6JQ3 - chains A and P of the 3 polymer chains in the assembly; structure by X-ray diffraction, 2.50 A resolution.

== Chain A ==
Name: H-2 class I histocompatibility antigen, K-B alpha chain
Organism: Mus musculus
UniProt: P01901 (HA1B_MOUSE); residues 1-274 here correspond to UniProt positions 22-295 (UniProt number = residue number + 21)
Sequence (274 residues; numbered 1 to 274; the number before each row is that of its first residue):
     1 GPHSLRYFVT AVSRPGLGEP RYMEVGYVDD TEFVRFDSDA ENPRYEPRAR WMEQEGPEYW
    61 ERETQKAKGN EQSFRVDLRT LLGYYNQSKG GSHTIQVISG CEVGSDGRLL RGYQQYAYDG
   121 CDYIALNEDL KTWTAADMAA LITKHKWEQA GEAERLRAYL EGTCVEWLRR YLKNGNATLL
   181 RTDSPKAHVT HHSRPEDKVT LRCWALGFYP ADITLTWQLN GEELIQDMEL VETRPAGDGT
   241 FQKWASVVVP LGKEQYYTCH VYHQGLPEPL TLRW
Cystine bridges: Cys203-Cys259
Curated features (UniProtKB/Swiss-Prot):
  - glycosylation (N-linked (GlcNAc...) asparagine): Asn86, Asn176

== Chain P ==
Name: DPAGT1 mutant antigen SIIVFNLL
Sequence (8 residues; each row starts with the number of its first residue):
     1 SIIVFNLL

== How chain A and chain P interact ==
Pairs across the interface - 43 pairs, chain A then chain P:
  Tyr7(A) - Ser1(P)  hydrogen bond (side chain-backbone)
  Tyr7(A) - Ile2(P)  hydrophobic
  Val9(A) - Ile2(P)  hydrophobic
  Val9(A) - Phe5(P)  hydrophobic
  Glu24(A) - Ile2(P)
  Tyr45(A) - Ile2(P)
  Glu63(A) - Ser1(P)  hydrogen bond
  Glu63(A) - Ile2(P)
  Lys66(A) - Ser1(P)  hydrogen bond
  Lys66(A) - Ile2(P)  hydrogen bond (side chain-backbone)
  Lys66(A) - Val4(P)
  Asn70(A) - Ile2(P)
  Asn70(A) - Ile3(P)  hydrogen bond (side chain-backbone)
  Asn70(A) - Val4(P)
  Asn70(A) - Phe5(P)  hydrogen bond (side chain-backbone)
  Ser73(A) - Leu7(P)
  Phe74(A) - Phe5(P)  hydrophobic
  Val76(A) - Leu7(P)  hydrophobic
  Asp77(A) - Asn6(P)
  Asp77(A) - Leu7(P)
  Asp77(A) - Leu8(P)  hydrogen bond (side chain-backbone)
  Thr80(A) - Leu8(P)
  Leu81(A) - Leu8(P)  hydrophobic
  Tyr84(A) - Leu8(P)  hydrogen bond (side chain-backbone)
  Val97(A) - Phe5(P)  hydrophobic
  Gln114(A) - Phe5(P)
  Tyr116(A) - Phe5(P)
  Tyr116(A) - Leu8(P)  hydrophobic
  Tyr123(A) - Leu8(P)  hydrophobic
  Thr143(A) - Leu8(P)  hydrogen bond (side chain-backbone)
  Lys146(A) - Leu8(P)  hydrogen bond (side chain-backbone)
  Trp147(A) - Leu7(P)  hydrogen bond (side chain-backbone)
  Trp147(A) - Leu8(P)  hydrophobic
  Glu152(A) - Asn6(P)  hydrogen bond
  Arg155(A) - Ile3(P)
  Arg155(A) - Val4(P)  hydrogen bond (side chain-backbone)
  Arg155(A) - Asn6(P)
  Leu156(A) - Ile3(P)  hydrophobic
  Tyr159(A) - Ser1(P)  hydrogen bond (side chain-backbone)
  Tyr159(A) - Ile2(P)
  Tyr159(A) - Ile3(P)
  Trp167(A) - Ser1(P)
  Tyr171(A) - Ser1(P)  hydrogen bond (side chain-backbone)
Interface residues without a listed pair, chain A (31 interface residues in all): Leu5, Tyr59, Ile95, Ser99
Interface features reported in the paper:
  - pairs named by the authors: Asp77(A)-Leu8(P) (hydrogen bond), Tyr84(A)-Leu8(P) (hydrogen bond), Thr143(A)-Leu8(P) (hydrogen bond), Lys146(A)-Leu8(P) (hydrogen bond)

== Overview ==
31 residues of chain A face 8 of chain P across their interface, with 15 hydrogen bonds. Among the polar pairs
are Tyr7(A)-Ser1(P), Glu63(A)-Ser1(P) and Lys66(A)-Ser1(P). The paper describes hydrogen bonds between
Asp77(A) and Leu8(P), Tyr84(A) and Leu8(P) and Thr143(A) and Leu8(P) among others.
Chain A is H-2 class I histocompatibility antigen, K-B alpha chain (Mus musculus) and chain P is DPAGT1 mutant
antigen SIIVFNLL; the structure, Crystal Structure of H2-Kb in complex with a DPAGT1 mutant peptide, was
determined by X-ray diffraction together with 6JTN, 6JTP and 6JQ2 from the same study.
